5MT9 - chains C and D of the 4 polymer chains in the assembly; structure by X-ray diffraction, 1.88 A resolution.

# Chain C
Name: Insulin
UniProtKB: P01308 (INS_HUMAN); residues 1-21 here correspond to UniProt positions 90-110 (UniProt number = residue number + 89)
Amino-acid sequence (21 residues; row label = number of the first residue in the row):
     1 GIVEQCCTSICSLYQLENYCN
Unresolved in the structure: 1
Disulfides: Cys-6/Cys-11
Residues lining bound ligands: serotonin (SRO): Cys-6, Cys-7, Ser-9, Ile-10, Cys-11, Ser-12, Leu-13, Leu-16

# Chain D
Name: Insulin
UniProtKB: P01308 (INS_HUMAN); residues 1-30 here correspond to UniProt positions 25-54 (UniProt number = residue number + 24)
Amino-acid sequence (30 residues; each row starts with the number of its first residue):
     1 FVNQHLCGSHLVEALYLVCGERGFFYTPKT
Unresolved in the structure: 29-30
Metal / ion sites: Zn2+ near His-10 (its only coordinating residue here)
Residues lining bound ligands: serotonin (SRO): His-5, Leu-6, His-10, Leu-11, Ala-14

# How chain C and chain D interact
Disulfides between the chains: Cys-7(C)/Cys-7(D), Cys-20(C)/Cys-19(D)
Pairs across the interface - 22 pairs, chain C then chain D:
  Ile-2(C) / Leu-15(D)  hydrophobic
  Ile-2(C) / Tyr-26(D)  hydrophobic
  Val-3(C) / Gln-4(D)
  Val-3(C) / Tyr-26(D)
  Cys-6(C) / Leu-11(D)  hydrophobic
  Cys-7(C) / Cys-7(D)  disulfide
  Cys-7(C) / Leu-11(D)  hydrophobic
  Leu-16(C) / Leu-11(D)  hydrophobic
  Leu-16(C) / Leu-15(D)
  Glu-17(C) / Arg-22(D)  salt bridge
  Asn-18(C) / Phe-25(D)
  Tyr-19(C) / Phe-24(D)
  Tyr-19(C) / Phe-25(D)  hydrogen bond (backbone-backbone)
  Cys-20(C) / Val-18(D)  hydrophobic
  Cys-20(C) / Cys-19(D)  disulfide
  Cys-20(C) / Arg-22(D)
  Cys-20(C) / Gly-23(D)
  Cys-20(C) / Phe-25(D)
  Asn-21(C) / Arg-22(D)  hydrogen bond (backbone-side chain)
  Asn-21(C) / Gly-23(D)  hydrogen bond (backbone-backbone)
  Asn-21(C) / Phe-24(D)  hydrogen bond (side chain-backbone)
  Asn-21(C) / Phe-25(D)
Interface residues without a listed pair, chain C (11 interface residues in all): Leu-13
Interface residues without a listed pair, chain D (15 interface residues in all): Gly-8, Ala-14, Thr-27, Pro-28

# Summary
11 residues of chain C and 15 residues of chain D are in contact; the contacts include 2 disulfide bonds, 4
hydrogen bonds and 1 salt bridge. Polar contacts include Glu-17(C)/Arg-22(D), Asn-21(C)/Arg-22(D) and
Asn-21(C)/Phe-24(D). Serotonin is bound between chain C and chain D.
Chain C is Insulin and chain D is Insulin; the structure, Human insulin in complex with serotonin and
arginine, was determined by X-ray diffraction, deposited together with 5MAM and 5MT3.
